PDB entry 4MHR | X-ray diffraction, 2.10 A resolution | chain A

== Chain A ==
Molecule: Ectoine hydroxylase
From: Sphingopyxis alaskensis
UniProt: Q1GNW5 (Q1GNW5_SPHAL); residues 1-306 here = UniProt positions 1-306
Chain sequence (314 residues; each row starts with the number of its first residue; numbers below 1 keep their minus sign (His-7 is residue -7)):
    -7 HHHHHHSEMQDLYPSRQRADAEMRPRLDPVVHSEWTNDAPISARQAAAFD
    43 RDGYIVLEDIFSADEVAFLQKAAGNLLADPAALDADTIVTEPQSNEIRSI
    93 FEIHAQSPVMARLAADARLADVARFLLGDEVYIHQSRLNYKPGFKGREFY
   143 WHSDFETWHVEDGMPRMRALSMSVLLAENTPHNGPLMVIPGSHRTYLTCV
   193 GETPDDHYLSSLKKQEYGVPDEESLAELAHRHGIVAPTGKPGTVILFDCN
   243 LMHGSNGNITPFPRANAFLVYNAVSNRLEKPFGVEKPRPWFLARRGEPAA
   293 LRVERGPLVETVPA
Disordered / not traced: -7 to 1, 193-209, 278-279, 288, 302-306
Construct notes: expression tag (-7 to 0)
Curated features (UniProtKB/Swiss-Prot):
  - binding site (L-ectoine): Gln127
  - binding site (2-oxoglutarate): Lys133
  - binding site (Fe cation): His144, Asp146, His245
  - site: Trp150 (Important for ectoine stabilization)
  - mutagenesis: Gln127 (Q127A: Loss of dioxygenase activity), Arg139 to Glu140 (No effect on the dioxygenase activity and on the dimerization), Thr149 (T149A: Strong reduction in the production of 5-hydroxyectoine), Trp150 (W150A: Loss of dioxygenase activity), Arg280 (R280A: Strong reduction in the production of 5-hydroxyectoine)
From the paper describing this entry:
  - conformationally variable residues (order/disorder transition): Cys191 to Gly210
  - mutagenesis - Q127A, W150A: abolished catalytic activity
  - mutagenesis - T149A, R280A: decreased catalytic activity
  - mutagenesis - R139A, R139A/E140A, E140A: unchanged catalytic activity
  - mutagenesis - R139A/E140A: unchanged binding to Ectoine hydroxylase (chain A)

== Summary ==
UniProt lists L-ectoine-binding residue Gln127, residue binding 2-oxoglutarate Lys133, 3 Fe cation-binding
residues and 6 mutagenesis sites. The paper reports that Q127A and W150A abolish catalytic activity;
conformational variability at Cys191; 7 substitutions were tested in all.
Chain A is Ectoine hydroxylase (Sphingopyxis alaskensis); the structure, Crystal structure of EctD from S.
alaskensis in its apoform, was determined by X-ray diffraction together with 4Q5O and 4MHU from the same
study.
